PDB entry 7RTR | X-ray diffraction, 2.60 A resolution | chains C and D of the 5 polymer chains in the assembly

== Chain C ==
Protein: Spike protein S1
Notes: fragment: epitope YLQPRTFLL
UniProt: P0DTC2 (SPIKE_SARS2); residues 1-9 here correspond to UniProt positions 269-277 (UniProt number = residue number + 268)
Amino-acid sequence (9 residues; row label = number of the first residue in the row):
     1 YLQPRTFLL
Metal / ion sites: Na+: Q3, R5

== Chain D ==
Protein: YLQ-SG3 TCR alpha chain (TRAV12-2)
Source organism: Homo sapiens
Amino-acid sequence (203 residues; row label = number of the first residue in the row; note: 15 numbers in that range are skipped by the numbering (no residue carries them; nothing is unmodelled there)):
     1 QKEVEQNSGPLSVPEGAIASLNCTYSDRG
    36 SQSFFWYRQYSGKSPELIMFIYS
    63 NGDKED
    74 GRFTAQLNKASQYVSLLIRDSQPSDSATYLCAVNRDDKIIFGKGTRLHIL
   124 PNIQNPDPAVYQLRDSKSSDKSVCLFTDFDSQTNVSQSKDSDVYITDKCV
   174 LDMRSMDFKSNSAVAWSNKSDFACANAFNNSIIPEDTFFPSPESS
Disordered / not traced: 1-2, 215-218
Disulfides: C23-C104, C147-C197

== Chain C / chain D interface ==
Residue-residue contacts (12; chain C residue first):
  Y1(C) with D27(D); G29(D)
  Q3(C) with Q37(D), hydrogen bond
  P4(C) with G29(D); Q37(D); D109(D)
  R5(C) with Q37(D); S38(D); N107(D); D109(D); D110(D), salt bridge
  T6(C) with D110(D), hydrogen bond
The authors on this interface:
  - specific contacts: P4(C)-Q37(D), D27(D)-Y1(C), Q37(D)-Q3(C), D110(D)-T6(C)
  - interface residues, chain C: P4(C)
  - interface residues, chain D: Q37(D), D109(D)

== In short ==
5 residues of chain C and 7 residues of chain D are in contact; the contacts include 2 hydrogen bonds and 1
salt bridge. Among the polar pairs are R5(C)-D110(D), Q3(C)-Q37(D) and T6(C)-D110(D). The authors report
contacts between P4(C) and Q37(D), D27(D) and Y1(C) and Q37(D) and Q3(C) among others. The paper reports
interface residues P4(C) and Q37(D) among others.
Here chain C is Spike protein S1 and chain D is YLQ-SG3 TCR alpha chain (TRAV12-2) (Homo sapiens). Entry 7RTR
(YLQ-SG3 TCR in complex with SARS-CoV-2 Spike-derived peptide S269-277 (YLQPRTFLL) presented by HLA-A*02:01)
was determined by X-ray diffraction together with 7RTD from the same study.
